PDB entry 8XYL | electron microscopy, 2.79 A resolution | chains C and D of the 4 polymer chains in the assembly

Chain C:
Name: Myb-like DNA-binding domain protein
From: Tetrahymena thermophila SB210
UniProt: Q22VV9 (Q22VV9_TETTS); residue numbers follow UniProt; this construct covers 2-360
Chain sequence (364 residues; numbered -3 to 360; the number before each row is that of its first residue; numbers below 1 keep their minus sign (Gly-3 is residue -3)):
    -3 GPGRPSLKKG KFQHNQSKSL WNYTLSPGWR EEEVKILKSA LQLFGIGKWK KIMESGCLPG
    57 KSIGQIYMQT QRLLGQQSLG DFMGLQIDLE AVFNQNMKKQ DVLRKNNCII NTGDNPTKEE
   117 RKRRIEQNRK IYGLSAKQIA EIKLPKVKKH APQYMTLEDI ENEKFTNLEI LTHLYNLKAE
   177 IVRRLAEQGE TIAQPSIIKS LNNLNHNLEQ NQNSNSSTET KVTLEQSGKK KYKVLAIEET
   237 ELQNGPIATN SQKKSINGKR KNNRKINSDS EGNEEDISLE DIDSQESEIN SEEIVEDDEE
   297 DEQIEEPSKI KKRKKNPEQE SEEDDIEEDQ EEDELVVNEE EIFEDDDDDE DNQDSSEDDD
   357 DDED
Disordered / not traced: -3 to 151, 184-360
Differences from the reference sequence: expression tag (-3 to 1)

Chain D:
Name: Transmembrane protein, putative
From: Tetrahymena thermophila SB210
UniProt: I7M8B9 (I7M8B9_TETTS); residues 1-142 here correspond to UniProt positions 154-295 (UniProt number = residue number + 153)
Chain sequence (146 residues; numbered -3 to 142; the number before each row is that of its first residue; numbers below 1 keep their minus sign (Gly-3 is residue -3)):
    -3 GPEFMKKNGK SQNQPLDFTQ YAKNMRKDLS NQDICLEDGA LNHSYFLTKK GQYWTPLNQK
    57 ALQRGIELFG VGNWKEINYD EFSGKANIVE LELRTCMILG INDITEYYGK KISEEEQEEI
   117 KKSNIAKGKK ENKLKDNIYQ KLQQMQ
Disordered / not traced: -3 to 9, 138-142
Differences from the reference sequence: expression tag (-3 to 0)
What the authors report for this chain:
  - mutagenesis - F42E: abolished catalytic activity
  - mutagenesis - F42E: unchanged binding to MT-a70 family protein

How chain C and chain D interact:
Contacting residue pairs (8):
  Thr162(C) - Lys45(D)
  Leu164(C) - Glu86(D)
  Leu164(C) - Leu89(D)  hydrophobic
  Leu167(C) - Val85(D)  hydrophobic
  Leu167(C) - Leu89(D)  hydrophobic
  Thr168(C) - Val85(D)
  Tyr171(C) - Val85(D)  hydrophobic
  Tyr171(C) - Glu88(D)  hydrogen bond
Other interface residues (no listed pair), chain C (6 interface residues in all): Glu165
Other interface residues (no listed pair), chain D (7 interface residues in all): Gln48, Asn83

In short:
6 residues of chain C and 7 residues of chain D are in contact; the contacts include 1 hydrogen bond. The
hydrogen-bonded pair is Tyr171(C)-Glu88(D). The paper reports that F42E of chain D abolishes catalytic
activity; F42E of chain D leaves binding to MT-a70 family protein unchanged.
Here chain C is Myb-like DNA-binding domain protein and chain D is Transmembrane protein, putative, both from
Tetrahymena thermophila SB210. Entry 8XYL (Cryo-EM structure of Tetrahymena DNA methyltransferase complex
MTA1c) was determined by electron microscopy together with 8XYP, 8XYQ, 8XYX, 9U92, 9U9K and 9VU6 from the same
study.
